PDB entry 6O7Z | X-ray diffraction, 2.70 A resolution | chain A

Chain A:
Molecule: Putative Eukaryotic translation initiation factor 4E type 5
Source organism: Trypanosoma cruzi
UniProt: A0A2V2VRR6 (A0A2V2VRR6_TRYCR); residues 1-200 here = UniProt positions 1-200
Chain sequence (222 residues; each row starts with the number of its first residue; numbers below 1 keep their minus sign (Met-21 is residue -21)):
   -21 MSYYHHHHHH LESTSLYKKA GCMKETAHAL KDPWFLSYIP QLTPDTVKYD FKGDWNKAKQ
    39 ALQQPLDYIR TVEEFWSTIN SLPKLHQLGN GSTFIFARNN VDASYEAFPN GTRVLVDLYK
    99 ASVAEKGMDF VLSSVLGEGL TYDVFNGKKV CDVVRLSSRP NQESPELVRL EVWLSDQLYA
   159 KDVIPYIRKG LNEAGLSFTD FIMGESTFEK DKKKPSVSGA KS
Unresolved in the structure: -21 to 3, 30-31, 187-200
Sequence notes: initiating methionine (-21); expression tag (-20 to 0)
Small-molecule neighbours: cap-1 (LRP; 2-amino-9-[(2R,3R,4S,5R)-5-({[(R)-{[(S)-{[(R)-({(2R,3R,4R,5R)-5-[6-(dimethylamino)-9H-purin-9-yl]-3-hydroxy-4-methoxytetrahydrofuran-2-yl}methoxy)(hydroxy)phosphoryl]oxy}(hydroxy)phosphoryl]oxy}(hydroxy)phosphoryl]oxy}methyl)-3,4-dihydroxytetrahydrofuran-2-yl]-7-methyl-6-oxo-6,9-dihydro-1H-purin-7-ium): Leu20, Thr21, Pro22, Val25, Trp33, Gly69, Thr71, Ala81, Ser82, Tyr83, Glu84, Arg91, Leu93, Arg133, Arg137, Asn139, Arg147, Glu149, Trp151, Glu183, Ser184
Reported in the primary citation:
  - conformationally variable residues (order/disorder transition): Lys30 to Gly31

In short:
Chain A binds cap-1. From the paper: conformational variability at Lys30.
Chain A is Putative Eukaryotic translation initiation factor 4E type 5 (Trypanosoma cruzi); the structure,
Trypanosoma cruzi EIF4E5 translation initiation factor in complex with cap-1, was determined by X-ray
diffraction together with 6O7Y and 6O80 from the same study.
